PDB entry 6YUU | X-ray diffraction, 2.01 A resolution | chain A

Chain A:
Protein: Enoyl-[acyl-carrier-protein] reductase [NADH]
Organism: Mycobacterium tuberculosis CDC1551
Notes: EC 1.3.1.9
UniProt: P9WGR0 (INHA_MYCTO); residue numbers follow UniProt; this construct covers 1-269
Sequence (289 residues; numbered -19 to 269; the number before each row is that of its first residue; numbers below 1 keep their minus sign (Met-19 is residue -19)):
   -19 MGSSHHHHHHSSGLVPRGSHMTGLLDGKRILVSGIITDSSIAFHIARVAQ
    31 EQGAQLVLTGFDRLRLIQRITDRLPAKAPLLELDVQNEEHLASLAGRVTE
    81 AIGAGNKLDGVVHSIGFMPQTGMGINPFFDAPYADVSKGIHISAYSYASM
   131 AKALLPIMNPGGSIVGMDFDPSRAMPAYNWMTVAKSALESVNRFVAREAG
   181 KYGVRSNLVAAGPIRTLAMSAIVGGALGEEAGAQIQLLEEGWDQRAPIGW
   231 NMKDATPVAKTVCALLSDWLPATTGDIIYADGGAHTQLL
Unresolved in the structure: -19 to 1
Differences from the reference sequence: initiating methionine (-19); expression tag (-18 to 0)
Bound ions: Na+: Asp223, Gln224, Ala226
Small-molecule neighbours:
  - F9T (6-[4-(4-hexyl-2-oxidanyl-phenoxy)phenoxy]pyridin-2-ol): Gly96, Phe97, Met98, Pro99, Gln100, Met103, Phe149, Pro156, Ala157, Tyr158, Met161, Lys165, Pro193, Thr196, Ala198, Met199, Ala201, Ile202, Ile215, Leu218
  - NAD (nicotinamide-adenine-dinucleotide): Gly14, Ile15, Ile16, Ser20, Ile21, Ala22, Phe41, Leu63, Asp64, Val65, Gln66, Ser94, Ile95, Gly96, Phe97, Ile122, Met147, Asp148, Phe149, Tyr158, Met161, Lys165, Ala191, Gly192, Pro193, Ile194, Thr196, Leu197, Ala198, Met199
Curated features (UniProtKB/Swiss-Prot):
  - binding site (NAD(+)): Ser20, Ile21, Asp64, Val65, Ile95, Gly96, Lys165, Ile194
  - binding site (substrate): Tyr158
  - site: Phe149 (May act as an intermediate that passes the hydride ion from NADH to the substrate), Tyr158 (Transition state stabilizer)
  - modified residue: Thr266 (Phosphothreonine)

In short:
Bound to chain A: NAD and compound F9T. Asp223, Gln224 and Ala226 coordinate Na+. Curated annotation (UniProt)
lists 8 NAD+-binding residues and substrate-binding residue Tyr158.
Chain A is Enoyl-[acyl-carrier-protein] reductase [NADH] (Mycobacterium tuberculosis CDC1551); the structure,
Crystal structure of M. tuberculosis InhA inhibited by SKTS1, was determined by X-ray diffraction together
with 6YUR from the same study.
